1OW8 - chains C and F of the 5 polymer chains in the assembly; structure by X-ray diffraction, 2.85 A resolution.

== Chain C ==
Molecule: Focal adhesion kinase 1
Source organism: Homo sapiens
Notes: EC 2.7.1.112; fragment: Focal Adhesion Targeting
UniProtKB: Q05397 (FAK1_HUMAN); residue numbers follow UniProt; this construct covers 892-1052
Sequence (161 residues; each row starts with the number of its first residue):
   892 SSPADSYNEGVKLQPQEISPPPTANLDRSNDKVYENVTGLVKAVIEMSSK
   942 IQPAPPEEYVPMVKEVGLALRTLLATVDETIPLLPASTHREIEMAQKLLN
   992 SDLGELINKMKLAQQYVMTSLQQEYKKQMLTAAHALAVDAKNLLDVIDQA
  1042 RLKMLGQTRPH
Not modelled in the structure: 892-905, 1048-1052
UniProt features mapped onto this chain:
  - modified residue: S910 (Phosphoserine), T914 (Phosphothreonine), Y925 (Phosphotyrosine)
  - natural variant: K1044 (K1044E: In a metastatic melanoma sample)
  - mutagenesis: V928 (V928G: Loss of interaction with TGFB1I1), L1034 (L1034S: Loss of interaction with TGFB1I1)
What the authors report for this chain:
  - post-translational modification sites: Y925 (citing earlier work)

== Chain F ==
Molecule: Paxillin
Notes: fragment: Paxillin LD2 motif
Sequence (13 residues; numbered 1 to 13; the number before each row is that of its first residue):
     1 NLSELDRLLLELN
Not modelled in the structure: 1

== How chain C and chain F interact ==
Contacting residue pairs (16):
  V951(C) with L12(F)
  V954(C) with L12(F), hydrophobic
  K955(C) with L9(F), hydrogen bond (side chain-backbone); L12(F); N13(F), hydrogen bond
  G958(C) with L9(F)
  R962(C) with L5(F); D6(F), salt bridge; L9(F)
  L965(C) with L5(F), hydrophobic
  N991(C) with L5(F)
  L994(C) with L5(F), hydrophobic
  I998(C) with L8(F), hydrophobic; E11(F)
  M1001(C) with L12(F), hydrophobic
  K1002(C) with E11(F), salt bridge
Also at the interface, not in a pair above, chain C (13 interface residues in all): L959, L961
Interface features reported in the paper:
  - interface residues, chain C: V951(C), V954(C), L959(C), L961(C), L994(C), I998(C), M1001(C)

== Summary ==
13 residues of chain C face 7 of chain F across their interface; the contacts include 2 hydrogen bonds and 2
salt bridges. Polar pairs include R962(C)-D6(F), K1002(C)-E11(F) and K955(C)-L9(F). From UniProt: 2
mutagenesis sites on chain C. From the paper: interface residues V951(C), V954(C) and L959(C) among others; a
modification site at Y925(C).
Here chain C is Focal adhesion kinase 1 (Homo sapiens) and chain F is Paxillin. Entry 1OW8 (Paxillin LD2 motif
bound to the Focal Adhesion Targeting (FAT) domain of the Focal Adhesion Kinase) was determined by X-ray
diffraction (same publication as 1OW6 and 1OW7).
